PDB entry 7VNL | X-ray diffraction, 1.93 A resolution | chains A and B

[Chain A (and B)]
Molecule: Sandercyanin Fluorescent Protein
Organism: Sander vitreus
Notes: chain B of this document is another copy of the same molecule, construct and numbering; everything in this record applies to it too
Reference sequence: A0A1D5B367 (A0A1D5B367_SANVI); residues 20-202 here correspond to UniProt positions 1-183 (UniProt number = residue number - 19)
Chain sequence (183 residues; numbered 20 to 202; the number before each row is that of its first residue):
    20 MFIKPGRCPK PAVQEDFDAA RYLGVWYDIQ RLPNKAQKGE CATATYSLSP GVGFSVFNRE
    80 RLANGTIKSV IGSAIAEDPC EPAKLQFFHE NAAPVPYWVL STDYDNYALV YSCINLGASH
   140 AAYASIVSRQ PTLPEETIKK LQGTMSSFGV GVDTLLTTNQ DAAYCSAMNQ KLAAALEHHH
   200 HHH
Disordered / not traced: 189-202
Sequence notes: engineered mutation Ala55 (Phe36 in A0A1D5B367)
Cystine bridges: Cys27-Cys132, Cys60-Cys184
Small-molecule neighbours: biliverdine ix alpha (BLA): Trp45, Tyr46, Asp47, Ala55, Gln56, Ala61, Thr62, Ala63, Tyr65, Asn77, Arg78, Glu79, Lys87, Val89, His108, Glu109, Asn110, Ala111, Val114, Pro115, Tyr116, Val129, Tyr130, Ser131, Gly136, Ala137, Tyr142, Ala143, Ser144, Val146

[How chain A and chain B interact]
Pairs across the interface - 30 pairs, chain A then chain B:
  Pro69(A) - Pro69(B)
  Pro69(A) - Ile90(B)
  Gly70(A) - Ser74(B)
  Gly70(A) - Ile90(B)
  Gly70(A) - Gly91(B)
  Gly70(A) - Ser92(B)
  Val71(A) - Ser92(B)  hydrogen bond (backbone-side chain)
  Val71(A) - Phe107(B)
  Val71(A) - Glu109(B)
  Ser74(A) - Pro69(B)
  Ser74(A) - Gly70(B)
  Ile90(A) - Gly70(B)
  Ile90(A) - Val71(B)
  Gly91(A) - Gly70(B)
  Gly91(A) - Val71(B)
  Ser92(A) - Gly70(B)
  Ser92(A) - Val71(B)  hydrogen bond (side chain-backbone)
  Ser92(A) - Ile94(B)
  Ile94(A) - Ser92(B)
  Ile94(A) - Ile94(B)  hydrophobic
  Ile94(A) - Phe107(B)  hydrophobic
  Glu96(A) - Phe107(B)
  Glu96(A) - Pro113(B)
  Phe107(A) - Val71(B)
  Phe107(A) - Ile94(B)  hydrophobic
  Phe107(A) - Glu96(B)
  Phe107(A) - Phe107(B)  hydrophobic
  His108(A) - Val71(B)
  Glu109(A) - Val71(B)
  Pro113(A) - Glu96(B)
Other interface residues (no listed pair), chain A (18 interface residues in all): Leu67, Ser68, Asn110, Ala111, Ala112
Other interface residues (no listed pair), chain B (18 interface residues in all): Leu67, Ser68, Pro98, His108, Ala111, Ala112

[In short]
Chain A and chain B each contribute 18 residues to their interface, with 2 hydrogen bonds. The hydrogen-bonded
pair is Val71(A)-Ser92(B). Ligands of chain A: biliverdine ix alpha.
Chain A and chain B are both Sandercyanin Fluorescent Protein (Sander vitreus); the structure, Sandercyanin
mutant-F55A-Biliverdin complex, was determined by X-ray diffraction (same publication as 7VNS).
